Entry 7ERO (X-ray diffraction, 2.12 A resolution); this record covers chains A and C of the 4 polymer chains in the assembly.

Chain A (and C):
Name: D-tagatose 3-epimerase
From: Agrobacterium sp. SUL3
Notes: EC 5.1.3.-; chain C of this document is another copy of the same molecule, construct and numbering; everything in this record applies to it too
UniProt: A0A0L6K0Q2 (A0A0L6K0Q2_9RHIZ); residue numbers follow UniProt; this construct covers 1-282
Chain sequence (284 residues; row label = number of the first residue in the row):
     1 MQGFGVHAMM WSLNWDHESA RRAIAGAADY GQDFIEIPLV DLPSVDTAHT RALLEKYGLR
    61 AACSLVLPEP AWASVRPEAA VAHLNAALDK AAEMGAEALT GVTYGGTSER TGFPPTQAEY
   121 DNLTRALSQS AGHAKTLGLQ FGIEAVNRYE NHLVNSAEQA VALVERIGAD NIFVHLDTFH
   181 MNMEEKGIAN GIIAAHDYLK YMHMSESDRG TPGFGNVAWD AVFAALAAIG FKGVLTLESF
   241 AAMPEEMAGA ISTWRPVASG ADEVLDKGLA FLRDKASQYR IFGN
Disordered / not traced: 284 (chain C: 283-284)
Construct notes: expression tag (283-284)
Ion coordination: Mg2+: E144, D177, E238 (together with D-psicose)
Small-molecule neighbours: D-psicose (PSJ): H7, M9, E36, P38, S64, L65, V66, G101, V102, T107, E144, V146, E150, D177, H180, H203, R209, E238
From the paper describing this entry:
  - mutagenesis - P38N, P38N/V102A/Y201L/I251R (6.3-fold), V102A, V102I, T107N, Y201L, Y201V, T236K: increased catalytic activity on D-fructose
  - mutagenesis - P38N/V102A/Y201L, P38N/V102A/Y201L/S207N, P38N/V102A/Y201L/S207N/I251R: increased stability

Chain A / chain C interface:
Residue-residue contacts - 13 pairs, chain A then chain C:
  G213(A) - K275(C)  hydrogen bond (backbone-side chain)
  F214(A) - D274(C)
  F214(A) - K275(C)
  F214(A) - Q278(C)
  G215(A) - Q278(C)
  K267(A) - D274(C)  salt bridge
  A270(A) - K267(C)
  D274(A) - F214(C)
  D274(A) - K267(C)  salt bridge
  K275(A) - G213(C)  hydrogen bond (side chain-backbone)
  K275(A) - F214(C)
  Q278(A) - F214(C)
  Q278(A) - G215(C)
Also at the interface, not in a pair above, chain A (9 interface residues in all): D220
Also at the interface, not in a pair above, chain C (8 interface residues in all): D220

In short:
9 residues of chain A and 8 residues of chain C are in contact, with 2 hydrogen bonds and 2 salt bridges.
Polar pairs include K267(A)-D274(C) and G213(A)-K275(C). From the paper: P38N, P38N/V102A/Y201L/I251R and
V102A of chain A, among others, increase catalytic activity on D-fructose; P38N/V102A/Y201L,
P38N/V102A/Y201L/S207N and P38N/V102A/Y201L/S207N/I251R of chain A increase stability; 11 substitutions were
tested in all.
Both chains are D-tagatose 3-epimerase (Agrobacterium sp. SUL3). Entry 7ERO (Crystal structure of D-allulose
3-epimerase with D-allulose from Agrobacterium sp. SUL3) was determined by X-ray diffraction (same publication
as 7ERM and 7ERN).
